PDB entry 5K30 | X-ray diffraction, 1.59 A resolution | chain A

Chain A:
Protein: Methionine gamma-lyase
Source organism: Citrobacter freundii
Notes: EC 4.4.1.11
Reference sequence: A0A0A5P8W7 (A0A0A5P8W7_CITFR); residues 1-398 here = UniProt positions 1-398
Chain sequence (398 residues; row label = number of the first residue in the row):
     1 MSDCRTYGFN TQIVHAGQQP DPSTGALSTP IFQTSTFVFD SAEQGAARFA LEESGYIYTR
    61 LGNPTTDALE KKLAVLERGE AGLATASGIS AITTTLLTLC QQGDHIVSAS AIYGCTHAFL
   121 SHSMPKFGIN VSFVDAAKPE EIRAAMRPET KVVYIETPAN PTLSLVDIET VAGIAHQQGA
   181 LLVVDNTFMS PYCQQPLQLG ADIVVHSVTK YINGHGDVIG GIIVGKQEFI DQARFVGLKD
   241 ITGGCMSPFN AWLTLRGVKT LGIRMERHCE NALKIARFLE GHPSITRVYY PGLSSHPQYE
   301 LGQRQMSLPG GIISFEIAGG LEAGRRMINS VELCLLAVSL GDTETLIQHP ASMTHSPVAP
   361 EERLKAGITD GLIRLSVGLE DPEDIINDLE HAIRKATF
Unresolved in the structure: 1, 50-59, 398
Modified / non-standard residues: Cys4 (3-(ethyldisulfanyl)-L-alanine; SCS); Cys115 (3-(ethyldisulfanyl)-L-alanine; SCS); Cys245 (3-(ethyldisulfanyl)-L-alanine; SCS)
Covalent attachments: covalent link Tyr113-Cys115; pyridoxal phosphate (PLP) linked to Lys210
Small-molecule neighbours: pyridoxal phosphate (PLP): Arg60, Ser87, Gly88, Ile89, Ile92, Tyr113, Glu156, Asp185, Thr187, Phe188, Ser207, Thr209, Ile219, Gly220, Leu340

Summary:
Covalently linked pyridoxal phosphate: at Lys210.
Chain A is Methionine gamma-lyase (Citrobacter freundii); the structure, Crystal structure of methionine
gamma-lyase from Citrobacter freundii modified by S-Ethyl-L-cysteine sulfoxide, was determined by X-ray
diffraction, deposited together with 6S0C.
